PDB entry 6A78 | X-ray diffraction, 2.10 A resolution | chains A and H of the 3 polymer chains in the assembly

# Chain A
Protein: Roundabout homolog 1
Source organism: Homo sapiens
Reference sequence: Q9Y6N7 (ROBO1_HUMAN); residues 9-97 here correspond to UniProt positions 455-543 (UniProt number = residue number + 446)
Sequence (91 residues; row label = number of the first residue in the row):
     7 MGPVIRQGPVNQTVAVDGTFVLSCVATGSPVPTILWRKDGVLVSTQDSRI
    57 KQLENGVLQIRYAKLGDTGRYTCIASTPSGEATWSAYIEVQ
Disordered / not traced: 7
Sequence notes: expression tag (7-8)
Disulfides: Cys30-Cys79
Swiss-Prot annotation at these positions:
  - glycosylation: Asn17 (N-linked (GlcNAc...) asparagine)

# Chain H
Protein: Heavy chain and linker region of the anti-human Robo1 antibody B5209B scFv
Source organism: Mus musculus
Notes: antibody fragment or engineered binder
Sequence (138 residues; numbered -1 to 136; the number before each row is that of its first residue; numbers below 1 keep their minus sign (Glu-1 is residue -1)):
    -1 EVQLVESGGGVVQPGGSLKLSCAASGFTFSTYDMSWVRQTPDKRLELVAT
    49 INSNGGSTYYPDSVKGRFTSSRDNAKNILYLQMSSLKSEDTAMYYCAREA
    99 LLRPPYYALDYWGQGTSVTVSSAGGGGSGGGGSGGGGS
Disordered / not traced: 120-136
Disulfides: Cys20-Cys94

# Interface between chain A and chain H
Residue-residue contacts (16):
  Asp23(A) with Thr56(H); Tyr57(H)
  Lys57(A) with Glu97(H), salt bridge; Pro103(H), hydrogen bond (side chain-backbone)
  Leu59(A) with Tyr104(H), hydrophobic
  Glu60(A) with Pro102(H); Tyr104(H), hydrogen bond (backbone-side chain)
  Arg67(A) with Asp31(H), salt bridge; Glu97(H), salt bridge; Tyr105(H)
  Tyr68(A) with Thr48(H), hydrogen bond; Ile49(H), hydrogen bond (side chain-backbone); Asn50(H), hydrogen bond (side chain-backbone); Ser55(H); Thr56(H); Tyr57(H), hydrophobic
Interface residues without a listed pair, chain A (8 interface residues in all): Gly24, Gln58

# In short
Chain A and chain H form an interface of 8 and 12 residues respectively, with 5 hydrogen bonds and 3 salt
bridges. Polar pairs include Lys57(A)-Glu97(H), Arg67(A)-Asp31(H) and Arg67(A)-Glu97(H).
Chain A is Roundabout homolog 1 (Homo sapiens) and chain H is Heavy chain and linker region of the anti-human
Robo1 antibody B5209B scFv (Mus musculus); the structure, Crystal structure of the fifth immunoglobulin domain
(Ig5) of human Robo1 in complex with the scFv ..., was determined by X-ray diffraction (same publication as
6A76, 6A77 and 6A79).
